PDB entry 8DRB | X-ray diffraction, 2.59 A resolution | chain A

Chain A:
Name: Carbonic anhydrase
From: Neisseria gonorrhoeae
Notes: EC 4.2.1.1
UniProt: Q50940 (CAH_NEIGO); residues 1-226 here correspond to UniProt positions 27-252 (UniProt number = residue number + 26)
Amino-acid sequence (243 residues; each row starts with the number of its first residue; numbers below 1 keep their minus sign (His-16 is residue -16)):
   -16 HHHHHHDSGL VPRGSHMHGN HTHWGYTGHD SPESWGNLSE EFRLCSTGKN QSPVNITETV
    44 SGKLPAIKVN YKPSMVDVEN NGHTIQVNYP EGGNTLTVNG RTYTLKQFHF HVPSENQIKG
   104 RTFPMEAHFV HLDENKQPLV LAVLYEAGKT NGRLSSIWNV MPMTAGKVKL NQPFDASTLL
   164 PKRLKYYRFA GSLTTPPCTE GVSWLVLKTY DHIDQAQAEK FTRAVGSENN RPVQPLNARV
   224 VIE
Disordered / not traced: -16 to 4
Disulfides: Cys28-Cys181
Sequence notes: expression tag (-16 to 0)
Ion coordination: Zn2+: His92, His94, His111 (together with TBW)
Small-molecule neighbours: TBW (3-phenyl-N-(5-sulfamoyl-1,3,4-thiadiazol-2-yl)propanamide): Gln90, His92, His94, Glu98, His111, Val113, Leu115, Pro121, Val123, Ser175, Leu176, Thr177, Thr178, Trp187
Reported in the primary citation:
  - binding site for TBW: Gln90, Val113, Leu115

Overview:
Chain A binds compound TBW. The Zn2+ site is built by His92, His94 and His111. From the paper: a binding site
for TBW at Gln90, Val113 and Leu115.
Chain A is Carbonic anhydrase (Neisseria gonorrhoeae); the structure, Crystal structure of Neisseria
gonorrhoeae carbonic anhydrase with 3-phenyl-N-(5-sulfamoyl-1,3,4-thiadiazol-2-yl)propanamide, was determined
by X-ray diffraction together with 8DPC, 8DQF, 8DR2 and 8DYQ from the same study.
